Entry 4QWK (X-ray diffraction, 2.80 A resolution); this record covers chains J and X of the 28 polymer chains in the assembly.

# Chain J (and X)
Protein: Proteasome subunit beta type-4
Source organism: Saccharomyces cerevisiae
Notes: chain X of this document is another copy of the same molecule, construct and numbering; everything in this record applies to it too
UniProtKB: P22141 (PSB4_YEAST); numbering as in UniProt (aligned over 1-198)
Amino-acid sequence (198 residues; each row starts with the number of its first residue):
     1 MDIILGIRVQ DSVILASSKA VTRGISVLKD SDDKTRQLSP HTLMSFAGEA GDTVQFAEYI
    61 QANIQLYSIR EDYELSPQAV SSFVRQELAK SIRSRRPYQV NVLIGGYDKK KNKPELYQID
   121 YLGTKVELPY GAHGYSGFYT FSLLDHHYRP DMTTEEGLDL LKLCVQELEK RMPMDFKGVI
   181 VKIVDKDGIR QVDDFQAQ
Unresolved in the structure: 196-198
UniProt features mapped onto this chain:
  - modified residue: M1 (N-acetylmethionine), S76 (Phosphoserine)

# How chain J and chain X interact
Pairs across the interface (38; chain J residue first):
  T22(J) - P173(X)
  G24(J) - P173(X)
  I25(J) - Y135(X)  hydrophobic
  I25(J) - Y139(X)  hydrogen bond (backbone-side chain)
  I25(J) - R171(X)
  I25(J) - P173(X)
  S26(J) - Y139(X)  hydrogen bond
  S26(J) - R171(X)
  V27(J) - K170(X)
  V27(J) - R171(X)  hydrogen bond (backbone-side chain)
  V27(J) - M172(X)
  L28(J) - R171(X)
  Y135(J) - I25(X)  hydrophobic
  Y139(J) - I25(X)  hydrogen bond (side chain-backbone)
  Y139(J) - S26(X)  hydrogen bond
  E169(J) - D175(X)
  E169(J) - K177(X)  hydrogen bond (backbone-side chain)
  K170(J) - V27(X)
  K170(J) - K177(X)  hydrogen bond (backbone-side chain)
  R171(J) - I25(X)
  R171(J) - S26(X)
  R171(J) - V27(X)  hydrogen bond (side chain-backbone)
  R171(J) - L28(X)
  M172(J) - V27(X)
  P173(J) - T22(X)
  P173(J) - G24(X)
  P173(J) - I25(X)
  P173(J) - M174(X)
  P173(J) - D175(X)  hydrogen bond (backbone-backbone)
  M174(J) - P173(X)
  M174(J) - M174(X)  hydrophobic
  M174(J) - D175(X)
  D175(J) - E169(X)
  D175(J) - P173(X)  hydrogen bond (backbone-backbone)
  D175(J) - M174(X)
  D175(J) - D175(X)
  K177(J) - E169(X)  hydrogen bond (side chain-backbone)
  K177(J) - K170(X)  hydrogen bond (side chain-backbone)
Interface residues without a listed pair, chain J (18 interface residues in all): D30, F138
Interface residues without a listed pair, chain X (18 interface residues in all): D30, F138

# In short
The chain J/chain X interface involves 18 residues from each chain; the contacts include 12 hydrogen bonds.
Polar pairs include I25(J)-Y139(X), S26(J)-Y139(X) and V27(J)-R171(X).
Chain J and chain X are both Proteasome subunit beta type-4 (Saccharomyces cerevisiae); the structure, yCP
beta5-A49T-A50V-double mutant in complex with carfilzomib, was determined by X-ray diffraction (same
publication as 4QUX, 4QUY, 4QV0, 4QV1, 4QV3, 4QV4 and 42 further entries).
